PDB entry 6Z8I | X-ray diffraction, 2.62 A resolution | chains A and B

Chain A:
Molecule: SusD homolog
Organism: Bacteroides thetaiotaomicron (strain ATCC 29148 / DSM 2079 / NCTC 10582 / E50 / VPI-5482)
UniProt: Q8A6W4 (Q8A6W4_BACTN); residues -17 to 552 here correspond to UniProt positions 1-570 (UniProt number = residue number + 18)
Chain sequence (580 residues; numbered -17 to 562; the number before each row is that of its first residue; numbers below 1 keep their minus sign (Met-17 is residue -17)):
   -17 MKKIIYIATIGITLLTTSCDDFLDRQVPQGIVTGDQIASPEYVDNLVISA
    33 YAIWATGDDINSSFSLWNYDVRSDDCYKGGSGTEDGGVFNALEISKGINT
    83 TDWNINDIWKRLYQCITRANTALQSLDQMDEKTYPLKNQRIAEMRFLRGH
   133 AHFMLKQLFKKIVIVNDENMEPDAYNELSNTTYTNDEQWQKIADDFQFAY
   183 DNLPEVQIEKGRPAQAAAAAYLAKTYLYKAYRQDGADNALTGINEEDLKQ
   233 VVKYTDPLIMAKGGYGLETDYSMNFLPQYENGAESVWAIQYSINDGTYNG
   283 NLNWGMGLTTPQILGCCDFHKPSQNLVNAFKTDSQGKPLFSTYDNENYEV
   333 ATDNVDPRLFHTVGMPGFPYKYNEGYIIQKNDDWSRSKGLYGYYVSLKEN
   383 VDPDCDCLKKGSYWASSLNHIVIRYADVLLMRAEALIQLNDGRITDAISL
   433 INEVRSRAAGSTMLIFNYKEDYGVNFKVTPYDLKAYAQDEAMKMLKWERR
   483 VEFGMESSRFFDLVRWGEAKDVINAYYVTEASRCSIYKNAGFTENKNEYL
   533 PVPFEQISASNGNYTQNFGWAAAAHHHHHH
Not modelled in the structure: -17 to 0, 554-562
Construct notes: expression tag (553-562)
Disulfides: Cys298-Cys299, Cys387-Cys389
Ion coordination: Mg2+: Glu262, Tyr273, Ser399, Asn401 (shared with Asn664(B) of chain B)
Reported in the primary citation:
  - mutagenesis - W85A, C298A: abolished binding to levan (citing earlier work)
  - mutagenesis - Y395A (6-fold): decreased binding to levan (citing earlier work)
  - mutagenesis - W85A: unchanged growth in response to levan
  - mutagenesis - W85A: unchanged expression
  - mutagenesis - W85A: abolished binding to ~DP9 FOS
  - mutagenesis - D41A/N43A/D67A/W85A/C298A/R368A/Y395A (8 h): decreased growth
  - mutagenesis - D41A/N43A/D67A/W85A/C298A/R368A/Y395A: decreased expression

Chain B:
Molecule: SusC homolog
Organism: Bacteroides thetaiotaomicron (strain ATCC 29148 / DSM 2079 / NCTC 10582 / E50 / VPI-5482)
UniProt: Q8A6W3 (Q8A6W3_BACTN); residues -24 to 1016 here correspond to UniProt positions 1-1041 (UniProt number = residue number + 25)
Chain sequence (1041 residues; row label = number of the first residue in the row; numbers below 1 keep their minus sign (Met-24 is residue -24)):
   -24 MPGIMKNKKLLCSVCFLFAFMSALWGQNITVKGNVTSKTDGQPIIGASVV
    26 ETTATTNGTITDFDGNFTLSVPVNSTLKITYIGYKPVTVKAAAIVNVLLE
    76 EDTQMVDEVVVTGYTTQRKADLTGAVSVVKVDEIQKQGENNPVKALQGRV
   126 PGMNITADGNPSGSATVRIRGIGTLNNNDPLYIIDGVPTKAGMHELNGND
   176 IESIQVLKDAASASIYGSRAANGVIIITTKQGKKGQIKINFDASVSASMY
   226 QSKMNVLNTEQYGRAMWQAYVNDGENPNGNALGYAYNWGYNADGNPVLYG
   276 MTLSKYLDSKNTMPVADTDWFDEITRTGVIQQYNLSVSNGSEKGSSFFSL
   326 GYYKNLGVIKDTDFDRFSARMNSDYKLIDDILTIGQHFTLNRTSEVQAPG
   376 GIIETALDIPSAIPVYASDGSWGGPVGGWPDRRNPRAVLEYNKDNRYTYW
   426 RMFGDAYVNLTPFKGFNLRSTFGLDYANKQARYFTYPYQEGTQTNNGKSA
   476 VEAKQEHWTKWMWNAIATYQLEVGKHRGDVMIGMELNREDDSHFSGYKED
   526 FSILTPDYMWPDAGSGTAQAYGAGEGYSLVSFFGKMNYSYADRYLLSLTL
   576 RRDGSSRFGKNHRYATFPSVSLGWRITQENFMKELTWLDDLKLRASWGQT
   626 GNQEISNLARYTIYAPNYGTTDSFGGQSYGTAYDITGSNGGGVLPSGFKR
   676 NQIGNDNIKWETTTQTNVGIDFSLFKQSLYGSLEYYYKKATDILTEMAGV
   726 GVLGEGGSRWINSGAMKNQGFEFNLGYRNKTAFGLTYDLNGNISTYRNEI
   776 LELPETVAANGKFGGNGVKSVVGHTYGAQVGYIADGIFKSQDEVDNHATQ
   826 EGAAVGRIRYRDIDHNGVIDERDQNWIYDPTPSFSYGLNIYLEYKNFDLT
   876 MFWQGVQGVDIISDVKKKSDFWSASNVGFLNKGTRLLNAWSPTNPNSDIP
   926 ALTRSDTNNEQRVSTYFVENGSFLKLRNIQLGYTVPAVISKKMRMDRLRF
   976 YCSAQNLLTIKSKNFTGEDPENPNFSYPIPVNITFGLNIGF
Not modelled in the structure: -24 to 209
Ion coordination: Mg2+ site 1: Asn664 (shared with Glu262(A), Tyr273(A), Ser399(A), Asn401(A) of chain A); Mg2+ site 2: Asp837, Asp839, Asn841, Val843, Asp848

How chain A and chain B interact:
Pairs across the interface (177; chain A residue first):
  Cys1(A) with Tyr589(B), hydrogen bond (backbone-side chain)
  Asp2(A) with Tyr589(B)
  Phe4(A) with Trp486(B), hydrophobic; Leu511(B), hydrophobic; Asn512(B); Arg513(B), hydrogen bond (backbone-side chain); Ser553(B); Leu554(B)
  Leu5(A) with Ser553(B); Val555(B), hydrophobic; Gly579(B); Ser581(B); Arg588(B); Tyr589(B)
  Asp6(A) with Arg588(B), salt bridge
  Arg7(A) with Arg513(B)
  Gln8(A) with Arg513(B); Glu514(B); Asp515(B), hydrogen bond; Gly551(B); Tyr552(B), hydrogen bond (side chain-backbone); Ser553(B), hydrogen bond
  Pro10(A) with Leu633(B), hydrophobic; Tyr636(B)
  Gln11(A) with Gly549(B)
  Gly12(A) with Pro641(B)
  Ile13(A) with Ile638(B), hydrophobic; Tyr639(B)
  Val14(A) with Thr637(B); Ile638(B); Tyr639(B), hydrogen bond (backbone-backbone); Phe673(B), hydrophobic
  Thr15(A) with Thr637(B)
  Gly16(A) with Thr637(B), hydrogen bond (backbone-backbone)
  Ile19(A) with Tyr639(B), hydrophobic
  Tyr24(A) with Phe673(B), hydrophobic
  Asn27(A) with Ser671(B), hydrogen bond (side chain-backbone); Gly672(B); Phe673(B)
  Ile30(A) with Thr656(B); Ile660(B), hydrophobic; Pro670(B); Ser671(B)
  Ser31(A) with Thr656(B); Phe673(B), hydrogen bond (side chain-backbone)
  Tyr33(A) with Tyr658(B), hydrophobic; Ile660(B), hydrophobic
  Ala34(A) with Gly655(B); Thr656(B); Ala657(B); Tyr658(B), hydrophobic
  Thr38(A) with Gln652(B); Ser653(B), hydrogen bond (backbone-backbone); Tyr654(B), hydrogen bond (backbone-backbone); Gly655(B), hydrogen bond (side chain-backbone)
  Gly39(A) with Tyr654(B)
  Asp40(A) with Gly651(B); Gln652(B), hydrogen bond (backbone-backbone)
  Asp41(A) with Gly650(B); Gln652(B)
  Ile42(A) with Gly650(B), hydrogen bond (backbone-backbone)
  Ser63(A) with Gly403(B); Phe904(B)
  Thr65(A) with Arg929(B), hydrogen bond
  Glu66(A) with Trp897(B), hydrogen bond; Ser900(B); Asn901(B); Val902(B); Gly903(B), hydrogen bond (backbone-backbone); Phe904(B); Arg929(B), salt bridge
  Asp67(A) with Asn901(B); Val902(B); Gly903(B), hydrogen bond (side chain-backbone)
  Gly68(A) with Asn901(B), hydrogen bond (backbone-backbone)
  Asn72(A) with Ser930(B), hydrogen bond
  Gly79(A) with Glu826(B), hydrogen bond (backbone-side chain); Thr932(B)
  Ile80(A) with Glu826(B)
  Asn81(A) with Asn934(B), hydrogen bond
  Thr82(A) with Glu846(B), hydrogen bond
  Thr83(A) with Asn934(B)
  Trp85(A) with Asn901(B)
  Arg93(A) with Gln652(B), hydrogen bond; Tyr654(B), hydrogen bond
  Tyr95(A) with Gly726(B); Val727(B)
  Gln96(A) with Tyr654(B); Gly729(B); Glu730(B)
  Thr99(A) with Arg675(B); Leu728(B), hydrogen bond (side chain-backbone); Gly729(B); Glu730(B), hydrogen bond (side chain-backbone)
  Arg100(A) with Tyr654(B), hydrogen bond (side chain-backbone); Gly655(B), hydrogen bond (side chain-backbone); Lys674(B); Glu730(B), salt bridge
  Thr103(A) with Tyr639(B)
  Val145(A) with Val727(B), hydrophobic
  Val147(A) with Val727(B), hydrophobic
  Pro154(A) with Arg734(B)
  Tyr157(A) with Val727(B); Leu728(B), hydrophobic
  Asn158(A) with Val725(B); Thr781(B)
  Glu191(A) with Ile660(B); Thr661(B)
  Lys192(A) with Ile660(B), hydrogen bond (backbone-backbone); Thr661(B), hydrogen bond (backbone-backbone)
  Gly193(A) with Ile660(B), hydrogen bond (backbone-backbone)
  Arg194(A) with Ile660(B)
  Glu262(A) with Asn664(B)
  Asn263(A) with Gly662(B)
  Ala270(A) with Tyr658(B)
  Ile271(A) with Tyr658(B)
  Gln272(A) with Tyr658(B), hydrogen bond (backbone-side chain); Asp659(B); Gly662(B)
  Tyr273(A) with Asn664(B)
  Ser274(A) with Asp659(B); Asn664(B); Leu669(B)
  Ile275(A) with Asn664(B), hydrogen bond (backbone-backbone); Gly665(B); Gly666(B), hydrogen bond (backbone-backbone)
  Asn276(A) with Gly665(B); Gly666(B), hydrogen bond (backbone-backbone); Gly667(B), hydrogen bond (backbone-backbone)
  Asp277(A) with Tyr643(B), hydrogen bond (backbone-side chain); Gly667(B); Leu669(B)
  Gly278(A) with Gln544(B), hydrogen bond (backbone-side chain); Tyr643(B); Thr645(B)
  Thr279(A) with Gln544(B); Tyr643(B); Gly644(B)
  Tyr280(A) with Lys473(B), hydrogen bond; Tyr522(B), hydrogen bond; Tyr546(B); Gly644(B), hydrogen bond (backbone-backbone); Thr645(B); Thr646(B); Asp647(B)
  Asn281(A) with Lys473(B)
  Asn283(A) with Ala657(B), hydrogen bond (side chain-backbone); Leu669(B)
  Trp286(A) with Gly650(B); Gly651(B)
  Gln294(A) with Gly402(B)
  Gly297(A) with Thr467(B)
  Cys298(A) with Asp406(B)
  Arg368(A) with Ala256(B); Gly402(B); Gly403(B); Trp404(B), hydrogen bond (side chain-backbone); Asp406(B)
  Ser369(A) with Ala256(B)
  Lys370(A) with Asn255(B); Ala256(B)
  Lys392(A) with Thr469(B), hydrogen bond (side chain-backbone)
  Ser394(A) with Ser648(B); Phe649(B); Gly650(B), hydrogen bond (side chain-backbone)
  Tyr395(A) with Phe649(B), hydrophobic
  Trp396(A) with Asn471(B)
  Ser399(A) with Asn664(B), hydrogen bond
  Ser517(A) with Glu250(B)
  Lys520(A) with Asp248(B); Gly249(B), hydrogen bond (side chain-backbone)
  Phe536(A) with Val793(B), hydrophobic
  Gln538(A) with Gly726(B)
  Ser540(A) with Ala784(B); Gly792(B), hydrogen bond (side chain-backbone)
  Asn543(A) with Glu780(B)
  Tyr546(A) with Val727(B)
Interface residues without a listed pair, chain A (104 interface residues in all): Leu28, Ile35, Ala37, Gly64, Gly69, Val70, Lys78, Trp91, Asp155, Leu160, Ile190, Asp365, Leu372, Asn401, Lys528, Ala541, Trp552
Interface residues without a listed pair, chain B (100 interface residues in all): Gly258, Lys285, Pro405, Ser580, Lys585, Ile678, Asn791

Summary:
Chain A and chain B form an interface of 104 and 100 residues respectively; the contacts include 49 hydrogen
bonds and 3 salt bridges. Polar contacts include Asp6(A)-Arg588(B), Glu66(A)-Arg929(B) and
Arg100(A)-Glu730(B). The paper reports that W85A and C298A of chain A abolish binding to levan; Y395A of chain
A reduces binding to levan.
Here chain A is SusD homolog and chain B is SusC homolog, both from Bacteroides thetaiotaomicron (strain ATCC
29148 / DSM 2079 / NCTC 10582 / E50 / VPI-5482). Entry 6Z8I (Fructo-oligosaccharide transporter BT 1762-63)
was determined by X-ray diffraction together with 6Z9A, 6ZAZ, 6ZLT, 6ZLU and 6ZM1 from the same study.
